Entry 4RQE (X-ray diffraction, 4.00 A resolution); this record covers chains A and C of the 4 polymer chains in the assembly.

# Chain A (and C)
Protein: Serine--tRNA ligase, cytoplasmic
Source organism: Homo sapiens
Notes: EC 6.1.1.11; chain C of this document is another copy of the same molecule, construct and numbering; everything in this record applies to it too
UniProtKB: P49591 (SYSC_HUMAN); residue numbers follow UniProt; this construct covers 1-514
Chain sequence (522 residues; numbered 1 to 522; the number before each row is that of its first residue):
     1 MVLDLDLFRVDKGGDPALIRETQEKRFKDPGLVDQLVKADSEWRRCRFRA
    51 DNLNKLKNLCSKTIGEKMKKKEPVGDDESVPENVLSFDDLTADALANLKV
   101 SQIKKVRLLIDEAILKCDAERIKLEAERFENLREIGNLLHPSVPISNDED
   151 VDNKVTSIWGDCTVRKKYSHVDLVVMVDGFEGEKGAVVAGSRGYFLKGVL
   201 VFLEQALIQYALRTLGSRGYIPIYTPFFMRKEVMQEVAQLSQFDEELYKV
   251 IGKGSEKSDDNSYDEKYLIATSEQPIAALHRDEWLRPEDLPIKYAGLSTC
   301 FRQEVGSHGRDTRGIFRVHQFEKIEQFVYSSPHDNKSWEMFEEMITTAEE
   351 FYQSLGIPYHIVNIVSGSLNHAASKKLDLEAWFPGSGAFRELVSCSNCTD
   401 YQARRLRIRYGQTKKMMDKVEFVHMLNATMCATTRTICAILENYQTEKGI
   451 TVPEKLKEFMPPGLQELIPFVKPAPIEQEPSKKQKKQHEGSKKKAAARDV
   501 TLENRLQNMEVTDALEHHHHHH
Unresolved in the structure: 1, 73-84, 411-416, 480-522 (chain C: 1, 70-81, 89-91, 411-416, 475-522)
Construct notes: engineered mutation Thr156 (Glu in P49591), Ser157 (Arg in P49591); expression tag (515-522)
Cystine bridges: Cys46-Cys117
Small-molecule neighbours:
  - AMP-PNP (ANP; phosphoaminophosphonic acid-adenylate ester): Arg302, Glu304, Phe316, Arg317, Val318, Phe321, Lys323, Glu391, Leu392, Val393, Ser394, Thr429, Ala432, Arg435
  - serine (SER): Thr271, Glu273, Arg302, Lys323, Glu325, Ser394, Asn427, Ala428, Thr429
Swiss-Prot annotation at these positions:
  - motif: Lys482 to Lys494 (Nuclear localization signal)
  - binding site (L-serine): Thr271, Arg302, Glu325, Asn427
  - binding site (ATP): Arg302 to Glu304, Val318 to Phe321, Glu391 to Ser394
  - site: Thr429 (Important for serine binding)
  - modified residue: Met1 (N-acetylmethionine), Ser241 (Phosphoserine), Lys323 (N6-acetyllysine)
  - natural variant: Asp172 (D172N: In NEDMAS), Arg213 (R213L: In NEDMAS), Arg302 (R302C: In NEDMAS), Arg390 (R390C: In NEDMAS)
  - mutagenesis: Val2 to Gly14 (Abolishes DNA binding), Arg9 (R9A: Strongly decreased enzyme activity), Arg44 (R44A: Abolishes enzyme activity), Asp51 (D51A: Abolishes enzyme activity), Asn54 (N54A: Strongly decreased enzyme activity), Lys55 (K55A: Moderately decreased enzyme activity), Asn58 (N58A: Moderately decreased enzyme activity), Ser61 (S61A: Moderately decreased enzyme activity), Gly75 to Asn97 (Decreased enzyme activity. Abolishes DNA binding), Lys104 (K104A: Moderately decreased enzyme activity), Arg107 (R107A: Moderately decreased enzyme activity), Gly254 to Asn261 (Mildly decreased enzyme activity. Nearly abolishes DNA binding), 8 further mutagenesis entries in UniProt
Reported in the primary citation:
  - mutagenesis - R9A, R44A (50-fold), R47A, N54A, N58A, S61A, K104A, R107A, G136V, E156T/R157S: decreased catalytic activity with selenocysteine tRNA
  - mutagenesis - C46S, C117S: increased catalytic activity with selenocysteine tRNA
  - mutagenesis - P30Y/G31DEL, D51A: abolished catalytic activity with selenocysteine tRNA

# How chain A and chain C interact
Residue-residue contacts (107; chain A residue first):
  Lys184(A) - Leu279(C)
  Lys184(A) - Glu283(C)  salt bridge
  Val187(A) - Arg230(C)  hydrogen bond (backbone-side chain)
  Val188(A) - Phe228(C)
  Val188(A) - Met229(C)
  Val188(A) - Arg230(C)  hydrogen bond (backbone-backbone)
  Ala189(A) - Phe228(C)  hydrophobic
  Ala189(A) - Arg230(C)
  Gly190(A) - Arg230(C)
  Ser191(A) - Glu256(C)
  Arg192(A) - Glu256(C)  salt bridge
  Tyr194(A) - Tyr224(C)
  Tyr194(A) - Pro226(C)
  Phe195(A) - Ile223(C)  hydrophobic
  Phe195(A) - Tyr224(C)
  Phe195(A) - Pro226(C)
  Phe195(A) - Pro275(C)
  Phe195(A) - Leu279(C)  hydrophobic
  Leu196(A) - Ile223(C)
  Leu196(A) - Tyr224(C)  hydrogen bond (backbone-backbone)
  Lys197(A) - Pro222(C)
  Gly198(A) - Pro222(C)  hydrogen bond (backbone-backbone)
  Val201(A) - Pro222(C)
  Phe202(A) - Pro222(C)  hydrophobic
  Gln205(A) - Gln205(C)
  Gln205(A) - Ile208(C)
  Gln205(A) - Gln209(C)  hydrogen bond
  Ile208(A) - Gln205(C)
  Gln209(A) - Gln205(C)  hydrogen bond
  Gln209(A) - Gln209(C)
  Arg213(A) - Phe459(C)  hydrogen bond (side chain-backbone)
  Arg213(A) - Met460(C)  hydrogen bond (side chain-backbone)
  Arg213(A) - Pro461(C)
  Pro222(A) - Lys197(C)
  Pro222(A) - Gly198(C)  hydrogen bond (backbone-backbone)
  Pro222(A) - Val201(C)
  Pro222(A) - Phe202(C)  hydrophobic
  Ile223(A) - Phe195(C)  hydrophobic
  Ile223(A) - Leu196(C)
  Tyr224(A) - Tyr194(C)
  Tyr224(A) - Phe195(C)
  Tyr224(A) - Leu196(C)  hydrogen bond (backbone-backbone)
  Tyr224(A) - Gln320(C)
  Tyr224(A) - Glu322(C)  hydrogen bond
  Thr225(A) - Gln320(C)
  Pro226(A) - Tyr194(C)
  Pro226(A) - Phe195(C)
  Pro226(A) - Gln320(C)
  Phe227(A) - Thr299(C)
  Phe227(A) - Phe301(C)  hydrophobic
  Phe227(A) - Gln320(C)  hydrogen bond (backbone-side chain)
  Phe227(A) - Glu322(C)
  Phe228(A) - Val188(C)
  Phe228(A) - Ala189(C)  hydrophobic
  Met229(A) - Val188(C)
  Arg230(A) - Val187(C)  hydrogen bond (side chain-backbone)
  Arg230(A) - Val188(C)  hydrogen bond (backbone-backbone)
  Arg230(A) - Ala189(C)
  Asp244(A) - Lys253(C)  hydrogen bond (backbone-side chain)
  Tyr248(A) - Val250(C)  hydrophobic
  Tyr248(A) - Lys266(C)
  Lys249(A) - Val250(C)
  Lys249(A) - Ile251(C)  hydrogen bond (backbone-backbone)
  Val250(A) - Tyr248(C)  hydrophobic
  Val250(A) - Lys249(C)
  Val250(A) - Val250(C)  hydrophobic
  Ile251(A) - Lys249(C)  hydrogen bond (backbone-backbone)
  Gly252(A) - Tyr248(C)
  Gly252(A) - Gln303(C)
  Lys253(A) - Asp244(C)  hydrogen bond (side chain-backbone)
  Lys253(A) - Gln303(C)  hydrogen bond (backbone-side chain)
  Lys253(A) - Val305(C)
  Ser255(A) - Val305(C)
  Glu256(A) - Ser191(C)
  Glu256(A) - Arg192(C)  salt bridge
  Glu256(A) - Val305(C)
  Glu256(A) - Ser307(C)
  Glu256(A) - His308(C)
  Glu256(A) - His319(C)  salt bridge
  Lys257(A) - Val305(C)
  Lys257(A) - His308(C)
  Lys266(A) - Tyr248(C)
  Pro275(A) - Phe195(C)
  Leu279(A) - Lys184(C)
  Leu279(A) - Phe195(C)  hydrophobic
  Glu283(A) - Lys184(C)  salt bridge
  Thr299(A) - Tyr224(C)
  Thr299(A) - Phe227(C)
  Phe301(A) - Phe227(C)  hydrophobic
  Gln303(A) - Gly252(C)
  Gln303(A) - Lys253(C)  hydrogen bond (side chain-backbone)
  Glu304(A) - Glu256(C)
  Val305(A) - Lys253(C)
  Val305(A) - Ser255(C)
  Val305(A) - Glu256(C)
  Val305(A) - Lys257(C)
  Ser307(A) - Glu256(C)
  His308(A) - Glu256(C)
  His308(A) - Lys257(C)
  His319(A) - Glu256(C)  salt bridge
  Gln320(A) - Pro226(C)
  Gln320(A) - Phe227(C)  hydrogen bond (side chain-backbone)
  Glu322(A) - Tyr224(C)  hydrogen bond
  Glu322(A) - Phe227(C)
  Phe459(A) - Arg213(C)  hydrogen bond (backbone-side chain)
  Met460(A) - Arg213(C)  hydrogen bond (backbone-side chain)
  Pro461(A) - Arg213(C)
Also at the interface, not in a pair above, chain A (62 interface residues in all): Ala206, Leu212, Ile221, Val233, Leu268, Ala278, Leu297, Phe321
Also at the interface, not in a pair above, chain C (65 interface residues in all): Gly190, Glu204, Ala206, Leu212, Ile221, Thr225, Val233, Leu268, Ile276, Ala278, Arg281, Leu297, Glu304, Phe321

# In short
Chain A and chain C form an interface of 62 and 65 residues respectively; the contacts include 24 hydrogen
bonds and 6 salt bridges. Polar contacts include Lys184(A)-Glu283(C), Arg192(A)-Glu256(C) and
Glu256(A)-His319(C). From the paper: R9A, R44A and R47A of chain A, among others, reduce catalytic activity
with selenocysteine tRNA; C46S and C117S of chain A increase catalytic activity with selenocysteine tRNA; 14
substitutions were tested in all.
Chain A and chain C are both Serine--tRNA ligase, cytoplasmic (Homo sapiens); the structure, human Seryl-tRNA
synthetase dimer complexed with two molecules of tRNAsec, was determined by X-ray diffraction, deposited
together with 4RQF.
